PDB entry 9CDU | X-ray diffraction, 2.61 A resolution | chains A and B

[Chain A]
Molecule: Rhombotarget A
Source organism: Acinetobacter terrae
Amino-acid sequence (465 residues; numbered 1 to 465; the number before each row is that of its first residue):
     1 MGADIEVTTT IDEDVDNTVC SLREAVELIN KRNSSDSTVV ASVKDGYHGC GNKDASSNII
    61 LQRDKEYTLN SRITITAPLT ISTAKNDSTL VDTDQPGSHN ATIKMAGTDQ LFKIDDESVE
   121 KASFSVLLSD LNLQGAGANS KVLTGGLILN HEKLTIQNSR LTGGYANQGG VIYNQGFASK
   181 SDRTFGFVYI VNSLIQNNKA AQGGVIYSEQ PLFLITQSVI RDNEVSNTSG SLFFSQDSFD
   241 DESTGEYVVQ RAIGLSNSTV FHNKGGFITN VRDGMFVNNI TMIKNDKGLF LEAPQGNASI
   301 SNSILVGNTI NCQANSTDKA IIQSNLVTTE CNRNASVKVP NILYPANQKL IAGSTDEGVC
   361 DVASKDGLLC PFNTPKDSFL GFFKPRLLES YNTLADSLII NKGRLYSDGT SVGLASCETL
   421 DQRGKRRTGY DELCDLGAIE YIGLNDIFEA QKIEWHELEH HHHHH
Disordered / not traced: 1, 89-90, 444-465
Disulfide bonds: Cys20-Cys50, Cys312-Cys331, Cys360-Cys370, Cys417-Cys434

[Chain B]
Molecule: RBB_D10 peptide
Amino-acid sequence (14 residues; each row starts with the number of its first residue):
     1 KLFGPDPYLP ENVQ
Covalently attached groups: covalent link Lys1-Gln14

[How chain A and chain B interact]
Contacting residue pairs (27; chain A residue first):
  Thr80(A) - Tyr8(B)
  Ser125(A) - Asp6(B)  hydrogen bond
  Ser125(A) - Pro7(B)
  Ser125(A) - Tyr8(B)
  Val126(A) - Tyr8(B)
  Leu127(A) - Tyr8(B)  hydrophobic
  Lys153(A) - Pro5(B)
  Lys153(A) - Asp6(B)  salt bridge
  Lys153(A) - Leu9(B)
  Thr155(A) - Tyr8(B)
  Thr155(A) - Leu9(B)
  Ala178(A) - Phe3(B)  hydrophobic
  Phe185(A) - Phe3(B)
  Phe187(A) - Phe3(B)  hydrophobic
  Phe187(A) - Leu9(B)  hydrophobic
  Phe187(A) - Val13(B)  hydrophobic
  Tyr189(A) - Leu9(B)  hydrophobic
  Tyr189(A) - Pro10(B)
  Leu212(A) - Phe3(B)  hydrophobic
  Leu214(A) - Val13(B)  hydrophobic
  Tyr247(A) - Leu2(B)  hydrophobic
  Gln250(A) - Lys1(B)
  Gln250(A) - Asn12(B)  hydrogen bond (backbone-side chain)
  Arg251(A) - Asn12(B)  hydrogen bond (backbone-side chain)
  Ala252(A) - Leu2(B)  hydrophobic
  Ala252(A) - Asn12(B)
  Ala252(A) - Val13(B)  hydrophobic
Interface residues without a listed pair, chain A (19 interface residues in all): Leu154, Phe239, Ile253
The authors on this interface:
  - interface residues, chain B: Asp6(B), Asn12(B)

[Summary]
Chain A and chain B form an interface of 19 and 11 residues respectively; the contacts include 3 hydrogen
bonds and 1 salt bridge. Polar contacts include Lys153(A)-Asp6(B), Ser125(A)-Asp6(B) and Gln250(A)-Asn12(B).
From the paper: interface residues Asp6(B) and Asn12(B).
Chain A is Rhombotarget A (Acinetobacter terrae) and chain B is RBB_D10 peptide; the structure, Crystal
Structure of Rhombotarget A-peptide Complex, was determined by X-ray diffraction, deposited together with
9HGC, 9HGD and 9CDT.
